Entry 6HWE (X-ray diffraction, 2.30 A resolution); this record covers chains O and P of the 28 polymer chains in the assembly.

[Chain O]
Molecule: Proteasome subunit alpha type-2
Source organism: Saccharomyces cerevisiae S288C
Notes: EC 3.4.25.1
UniProt: P23639 (PSA2_YEAST); residue numbers follow UniProt; this construct covers 1-250
Sequence (250 residues; row label = number of the first residue in the row):
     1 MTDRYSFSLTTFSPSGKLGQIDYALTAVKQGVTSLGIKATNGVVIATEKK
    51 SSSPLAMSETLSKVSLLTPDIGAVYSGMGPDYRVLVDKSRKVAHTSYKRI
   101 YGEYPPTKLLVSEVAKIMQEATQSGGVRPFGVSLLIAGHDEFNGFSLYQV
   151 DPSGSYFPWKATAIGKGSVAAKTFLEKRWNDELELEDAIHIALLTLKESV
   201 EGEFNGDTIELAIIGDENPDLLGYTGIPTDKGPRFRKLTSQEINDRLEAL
UniProt features mapped onto this chain:
  - cross-link: K108 (Glycyl lysine isopeptide (Lys-Gly) (interchain with G-Cter in ubiquitin))

[Chain P]
Molecule: Proteasome subunit alpha type-3
Source organism: Saccharomyces cerevisiae S288C
Notes: EC 3.4.25.1
UniProt: P23638 (PSA3_YEAST); residues 0-257 here correspond to UniProt positions 1-258 (UniProt number = residue number + 1)
Sequence (258 residues; numbered 0 to 257; the number before each row is that of its first residue; numbering starts at 0):
     0 MGSRRYDSRTTIFSPEGRLYQVEYALESISHAGTAIGIMASDGIVLAAER
    50 KVTSTLLEQDTSTEKLYKLNDKIAVAVAGLTADAEILINTARIHAQNYLK
   100 TYNEDIPVEILVRRLSDIKQGYTQHGGLRPFGVSFIYAGYDDRYGYQLYT
   150 SNPSGNYTGWKAISVGANTSAAQTLLQMDYKDDMKVDDAIELALKTLSKT
   200 TDSSALTYDRLEFATIRKGANDGEVYQKIFKPQEIKDILVKTGITKKDED
   250 EEADEDMK
Not modelled in the structure: 0, 245-257
UniProt features mapped onto this chain:
  - cross-link (Glycyl lysine isopeptide (Lys-Gly)): K99 (interchain with G-Cter in ubiquitin), K198 (interchain with G-Cter in ubiquitin), K230 (interchain with G-Cter in ubiquitin)

[Interface between chain O and chain P]
Contacting residue pairs (64):
  R4(O) - S2(P)  hydrogen bond (backbone-side chain)
  Y5(O) - S2(P)
  Y5(O) - Y5(P)
  S6(O) - G125(P)
  S6(O) - L127(P)
  F7(O) - S2(P)
  F7(O) - Y5(P)
  F7(O) - D6(P)
  F7(O) - G126(P)
  S8(O) - G126(P)  hydrogen bond (backbone-backbone)
  S8(O) - L127(P)
  S8(O) - R128(P)  hydrogen bond (side chain-backbone)
  T10(O) - R128(P)
  T11(O) - S7(P)
  T11(O) - T9(P)
  T11(O) - Q20(P)
  F12(O) - Q20(P)
  F12(O) - Y23(P)
  F12(O) - A24(P)  hydrophobic
  F12(O) - R128(P)
  F12(O) - P129(P)
  F12(O) - G131(P)
  S13(O) - Y23(P)
  P14(O) - Y23(P)  hydrophobic
  P14(O) - E26(P)
  S15(O) - E26(P)
  G16(O) - Y23(P)
  G16(O) - S27(P)  hydrogen bond (backbone-side chain)
  L18(O) - R128(P)
  K38(O) - E57(P)  salt bridge
  S112(O) - E84(P)
  K116(O) - I85(P)
  Q119(O) - A81(P)
  Q119(O) - D82(P)  hydrogen bond
  Q119(O) - I85(P)
  Q119(O) - R128(P)
  T122(O) - R128(P)  hydrogen bond (backbone-side chain)
  Q123(O) - Y121(P)
  Q123(O) - L127(P)
  Q123(O) - R128(P)  hydrogen bond (side chain-backbone)
  Q123(O) - P129(P)
  Q123(O) - F130(P)
  G125(O) - L127(P)
  S153(O) - A81(P)
  G154(O) - A81(P)
  S155(O) - A81(P)
  Y156(O) - E84(P)  hydrogen bond
  F157(O) - L56(P)  hydrophobic
  P158(O) - L56(P)
  P158(O) - E57(P)  hydrogen bond (backbone-backbone)
  P158(O) - T60(P)
  P158(O) - S61(P)
  W159(O) - S53(P)
  W159(O) - L55(P)
  W159(O) - L56(P)
  K160(O) - T54(P)  hydrogen bond (side chain-backbone)
  K160(O) - L55(P)  hydrogen bond (backbone-backbone)
  K160(O) - L56(P)
  K160(O) - E57(P)
  A161(O) - L55(P)
  L175(O) - L55(P)  hydrophobic
  E176(O) - T54(P)
  E176(O) - L55(P)
  W179(O) - L55(P)  hydrophobic
Interface residues without a listed pair, chain O (36 interface residues in all): L9, S124, Y148, K172
Interface residues without a listed pair, chain P (33 interface residues in all): H30, V51, L79, T80

[Summary]
The interface between chain O and chain P involves 36 residues on one side and 33 on the other; the contacts
include 11 hydrogen bonds and 1 salt bridge. Polar contacts include K38(O)-E57(P), R4(O)-S2(P) and
S8(O)-R128(P).
Chain O is Proteasome subunit alpha type-2 and chain P is Proteasome subunit alpha type-3, both from
Saccharomyces cerevisiae S288C; the structure, Yeast 20S proteasome beta2-G45A mutant in complex with
carfilzomib, was determined by X-ray diffraction (same publication as 6HTB, 6HTC, 6HTD, 6HTP, 6HTR, 6HUB and
30 further entries).
